Entry 6R02 (X-ray diffraction, 2.65 A resolution); this record covers chains A and B of the 8 polymer chains in the assembly.

Chain A (and B):
Name: ATP phosphoribosyltransferase regulatory subunit
Organism: Psychrobacter arcticus
Notes: chain B of this document is another copy of the same molecule, construct and numbering; everything in this record applies to it too
UniProtKB: Q4FTX3 (HISZ_PSYA2); residue numbers follow UniProt; this construct covers 1-387
Sequence (388 residues; numbered 0 to 387; the number before each row is that of its first residue; numbering starts at 0):
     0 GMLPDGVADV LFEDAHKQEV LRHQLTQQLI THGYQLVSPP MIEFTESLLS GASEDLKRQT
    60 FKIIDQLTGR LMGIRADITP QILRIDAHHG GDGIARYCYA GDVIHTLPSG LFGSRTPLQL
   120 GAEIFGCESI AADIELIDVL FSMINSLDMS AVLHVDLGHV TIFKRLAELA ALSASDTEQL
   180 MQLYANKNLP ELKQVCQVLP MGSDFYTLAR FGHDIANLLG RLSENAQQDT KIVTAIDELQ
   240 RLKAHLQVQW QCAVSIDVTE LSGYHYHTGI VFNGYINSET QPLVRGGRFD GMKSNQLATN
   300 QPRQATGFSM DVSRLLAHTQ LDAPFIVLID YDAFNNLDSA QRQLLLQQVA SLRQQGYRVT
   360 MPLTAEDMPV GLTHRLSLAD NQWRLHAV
Unresolved in the structure: 291-300
Construct notes: expression tag (0)
Ligand contacts: histidine (HIS): D76, T78, Y98, Q118, E122, Y263, Y265, H266, R284, G285, G286, F288, G306, F307, S308
What the authors report for this chain:
  - binding site for histidine: D76, T78, Q118, E122, Y265, H266, R284, S308
  - conformationally variable residues (loop rearrangement, side-chain flip): D101 to L117, D256 to I269
  - contacts within the chain: H104-Y263
  - mutagenesis - Y263F (>3-fold): decreased catalytic activity on histidine

How chain A and chain B interact:
Pairs across the interface - 133 pairs, chain A then chain B:
  G0(A) - R83(B)
  M1(A) - F43(B)
  L2(A) - E42(B)
  L2(A) - F43(B)
  L2(A) - R83(B)
  P3(A) - F43(B)
  P3(A) - M71(B)  hydrophobic
  D4(A) - L66(B)
  V6(A) - P39(B)  hydrophobic
  V6(A) - I41(B)
  D8(A) - S37(B)
  D8(A) - P38(B)
  D8(A) - P39(B)
  D8(A) - R83(B)  salt bridge
  D8(A) - I84(B)
  V9(A) - V36(B)
  V9(A) - S37(B)  hydrogen bond (backbone-backbone)
  L10(A) - L35(B)
  L10(A) - V36(B)  hydrophobic
  L10(A) - I84(B)  hydrophobic
  L10(A) - H88(B)
  F11(A) - Q34(B)
  F11(A) - L35(B)  hydrogen bond (backbone-backbone)
  F11(A) - V36(B)  hydrophobic
  F11(A) - H88(B)
  A14(A) - L35(B)
  H15(A) - Q26(B)
  H15(A) - I29(B)
  H15(A) - L35(B)
  Q17(A) - S37(B)  hydrogen bond
  E18(A) - R21(B)  salt bridge
  E18(A) - H22(B)  salt bridge
  E18(A) - L35(B)
  R21(A) - E18(B)  salt bridge
  R21(A) - R21(B)
  H22(A) - E18(B)
  H22(A) - H22(B)  hydrogen bond
  Q26(A) - H15(B)
  I29(A) - H15(B)
  I29(A) - R357(B)
  T30(A) - R352(B)  hydrogen bond (backbone-side chain)
  T30(A) - Y356(B)
  T30(A) - R357(B)
  T30(A) - V358(B)  hydrogen bond (backbone-backbone)
  H31(A) - R352(B)  hydrogen bond
  H31(A) - V358(B)
  G32(A) - V358(B)
  G32(A) - T359(B)
  Q34(A) - F11(B)
  Q34(A) - V369(B)
  L35(A) - F11(B)  hydrogen bond (backbone-backbone)
  L35(A) - A14(B)
  L35(A) - H15(B)
  L35(A) - E18(B)
  V36(A) - V9(B)
  V36(A) - L10(B)  hydrophobic
  V36(A) - F11(B)  hydrophobic
  S37(A) - D8(B)
  S37(A) - V9(B)  hydrogen bond (backbone-backbone)
  S37(A) - A14(B)
  S37(A) - Q17(B)  hydrogen bond
  P38(A) - D8(B)
  P39(A) - V6(B)  hydrophobic
  P39(A) - A7(B)
  P39(A) - D8(B)
  M40(A) - M40(B)  hydrophobic
  M40(A) - I103(B)  hydrophobic
  I41(A) - V6(B)
  I41(A) - I103(B)  hydrophobic
  I41(A) - T115(B)
  E42(A) - L2(B)
  F43(A) - M1(B)
  F43(A) - L2(B)
  F43(A) - P3(B)
  F60(A) - I62(B)  hydrophobic
  F60(A) - I63(B)
  F60(A) - M71(B)  hydrophobic
  K61(A) - I62(B)
  I62(A) - F60(B)  hydrophobic
  I62(A) - I62(B)  hydrophobic
  I63(A) - F60(B)
  D64(A) - R114(B)  salt bridge
  Q65(A) - T105(B)
  L66(A) - D4(B)
  L66(A) - L106(B)  hydrophobic
  L66(A) - R114(B)
  R69(A) - M1(B)
  M71(A) - P3(B)  hydrophobic
  M71(A) - F60(B)  hydrophobic
  I73(A) - I73(B)  hydrophobic
  R83(A) - G0(B)
  R83(A) - D8(B)  salt bridge
  I84(A) - L10(B)  hydrophobic
  H88(A) - L10(B)
  H88(A) - F11(B)
  I93(A) - D366(B)
  R95(A) - T359(B)
  R95(A) - M360(B)
  R95(A) - L362(B)
  R95(A) - D366(B)  salt bridge
  I103(A) - M40(B)  hydrophobic
  I103(A) - I41(B)  hydrophobic
  T105(A) - Q65(B)
  L106(A) - L66(B)  hydrophobic
  R114(A) - D64(B)  salt bridge
  R114(A) - L66(B)
  A130(A) - L362(B)
  A131(A) - L362(B)
  E134(A) - M360(B)
  E134(A) - L362(B)
  Q342(A) - Q248(B)
  L345(A) - Q248(B)
  R352(A) - T30(B)  hydrogen bond (side chain-backbone)
  R352(A) - H31(B)  hydrogen bond
  Y356(A) - T30(B)
  R357(A) - I29(B)
  R357(A) - T30(B)
  V358(A) - T30(B)  hydrogen bond (backbone-backbone)
  V358(A) - H31(B)
  V358(A) - G32(B)
  T359(A) - G32(B)
  T359(A) - R95(B)
  M360(A) - R95(B)
  M360(A) - E134(B)
  L362(A) - I93(B)  hydrophobic
  L362(A) - R95(B)
  L362(A) - C126(B)  hydrophobic
  L362(A) - A130(B)
  L362(A) - A131(B)
  L362(A) - E134(B)
  D366(A) - I93(B)
  D366(A) - R95(B)  salt bridge
  V369(A) - Q34(B)
Other interface residues (no listed pair), chain A (74 interface residues in all): A7, T25, S46, Y96, D101, P107, T115, I123, C126, T363
Other interface residues (no listed pair), chain B (73 interface residues in all): T25, K61, R69, Y96, D101, P107, I123, T363, M367

Overview:
74 residues of chain A and 73 residues of chain B are in contact, with 13 hydrogen bonds and 9 salt bridges.
Polar pairs include D8(A)-R83(B), E18(A)-R21(B) and E18(A)-H22(B). Chain A binds histidine. The paper reports
a binding site for histidine at D76(A), T78(A) and Q118(A) among others; Y263F of chain A reduces catalytic
activity on histidine.
Both chains are ATP phosphoribosyltransferase regulatory subunit (Psychrobacter arcticus). Entry 6R02
(Psychrobacter arcticus ATP phosphoribosyltransferase bound to histidine and PRPP) was determined by X-ray
diffraction.
